PDB entry 3C60 | X-ray diffraction, 3.05 A resolution | chains C and D of the 4 polymer chains in the assembly

Chain C:
Name: H-2 class II histocompatibility antigen, A-B alpha chain
Organism: Mus musculus
UniProtKB: P14434 (HA2B_MOUSE); residues 1-182 here correspond to UniProt positions 27-208 (UniProt number = residue number + 26)
Amino-acid sequence (182 residues; numbered 1 to 182; the number before each row is that of its first residue):
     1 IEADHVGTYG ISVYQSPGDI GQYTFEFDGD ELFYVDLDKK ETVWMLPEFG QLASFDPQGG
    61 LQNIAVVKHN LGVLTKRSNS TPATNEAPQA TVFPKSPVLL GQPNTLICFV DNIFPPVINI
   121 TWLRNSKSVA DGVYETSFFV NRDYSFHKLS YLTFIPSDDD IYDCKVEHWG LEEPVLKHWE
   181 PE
Disulfide bonds: Cys108-Cys164
Swiss-Prot annotation at these positions:
  - region: Glu180 to Glu182 (Connecting peptide)
  - glycosylation: Asn119 (N-linked (GlcNAc...) asparagine)

Chain D:
Name: 3K peptide, Linker, and H-2 class II histocompatibility antigen (A beta chain)
Organism: Mus musculus
Notes: fragment: Fusion protein of ealpha3K peptide residues 1-13, linker 14-28 and MHC class II Ab
UniProtKB: P14483 (HB2A_MOUSE); residues 29-217 here correspond to UniProt positions 30-218 (UniProt number = residue number + 1)
Amino-acid sequence (217 residues; each row starts with the number of its first residue):
     1 FEAQKAKANK AVDGGGGSLV PRGSGGGGSE RHFVYQFMGE CYFTNGTQRI RYVTRYIYNR
    61 EEYVRYDSDV GEHRAVTELG RPDAEYWNSQ PEILERTRAE LDTVCRHNYE GPETHTSLRR
   121 LEQPNVVISL SRTEALNHHN TLVCSVTDFY PAKIKVRWFR NGQEETVGVS STQLIRNGDW
   181 TFQVLVMLEM TPRRGEVYTC HVEHPSLKSP ITVEWKA
Not modelled in the structure: 14-29
Differences from the reference sequence: linker (14-28); engineered mutation Lys216 (Arg217 in P14483)
Disulfide bonds: Cys41-Cys105, Cys144-Cys200
Swiss-Prot annotation at these positions:
  - glycosylation: Asn45 (N-linked (GlcNAc...) asparagine)

Interface between chain C and chain D:
Pairs across the interface (143; chain C residue first):
  Glu2(C) - Thr44(D)
  Ala3(C) - Phe43(D)
  Ala3(C) - Thr44(D)
  Asp4(C) - Phe43(D)  hydrogen bond (backbone-backbone)
  Asp4(C) - Thr44(D)
  Asp4(C) - Asn45(D)  hydrogen bond (side chain-backbone)
  Asp4(C) - Gly46(D)
  His5(C) - Cys41(D)
  His5(C) - Tyr42(D)
  His5(C) - Phe43(D)  hydrogen bond (backbone-backbone)
  His5(C) - Leu118(D)
  Val6(C) - Cys41(D)
  Val6(C) - Tyr42(D)  hydrophobic
  Gly7(C) - Gly39(D)
  Gly7(C) - Glu40(D)
  Gly7(C) - Cys41(D)  hydrogen bond (backbone-backbone)
  Gly7(C) - Phe43(D)
  Thr8(C) - Gly39(D)
  Thr8(C) - Glu40(D)
  Tyr9(C) - Ala6(D)  hydrogen bond (backbone-backbone)
  Tyr9(C) - Gly39(D)  hydrogen bond (backbone-backbone)
  Tyr9(C) - Cys41(D)  hydrophobic
  Tyr9(C) - Phe43(D)  hydrophobic
  Tyr9(C) - Val104(D)  hydrophobic
  Tyr9(C) - Asn108(D)
  Tyr9(C) - Glu113(D)  hydrogen bond
  Gly10(C) - Phe37(D)
  Gly10(C) - Met38(D)
  Gly10(C) - Gly39(D)  hydrogen bond (backbone-backbone)
  Ile11(C) - Phe37(D)
  Ser12(C) - Gln36(D)
  Ser12(C) - Phe37(D)  hydrogen bond (backbone-backbone)
  Val13(C) - Val34(D)  hydrophobic
  Val13(C) - Tyr35(D)
  Tyr14(C) - Phe33(D)
  Tyr14(C) - Val34(D)
  Tyr14(C) - Tyr35(D)  hydrogen bond (backbone-backbone)
  Gln15(C) - Phe33(D)
  Gln15(C) - Val34(D)
  Ser16(C) - His32(D)
  Ser16(C) - Phe33(D)  hydrogen bond (backbone-backbone)
  Pro17(C) - Arg31(D)
  Pro17(C) - His32(D)
  Tyr23(C) - Lys5(D)
  Phe25(C) - Gln4(D)
  Phe25(C) - Lys5(D)
  Phe27(C) - Glu113(D)
  Phe27(C) - Ser117(D)
  Phe27(C) - Trp180(D)
  Asp28(C) - Tyr150(D)
  Asp28(C) - Arg176(D)  hydrogen bond (backbone-side chain)
  Gly29(C) - Arg176(D)
  Asp30(C) - Tyr150(D)
  Asp30(C) - Arg176(D)  salt bridge
  Asp30(C) - Trp180(D)  hydrogen bond (side chain-backbone)
  Glu31(C) - Trp180(D)  hydrogen bond (backbone-side chain)
  Leu32(C) - Glu113(D)
  Leu32(C) - Ser117(D)
  Leu32(C) - Trp180(D)  hydrophobic
  Met45(C) - Gly178(D)
  Met45(C) - Trp180(D)
  Leu46(C) - Arg120(D)
  Leu46(C) - Trp180(D)
  Phe49(C) - Thr116(D)
  Phe49(C) - Ser117(D)
  Leu52(C) - Phe1(D)  hydrogen bond (backbone-backbone)
  Leu52(C) - His115(D)
  Ala53(C) - Phe1(D)
  Ala53(C) - Pro112(D)  hydrophobic
  Ser54(C) - Phe1(D)  hydrogen bond (backbone-backbone)
  Ser54(C) - Glu2(D)  hydrogen bond (side chain-backbone)
  Ser54(C) - Ala3(D)  hydrogen bond (backbone-backbone)
  Phe55(C) - Glu2(D)
  Phe55(C) - Ala3(D)
  Phe55(C) - Lys5(D)
  Asp56(C) - Glu2(D)  hydrogen bond (backbone-side chain)
  Gly59(C) - Lys5(D)
  Asn63(C) - Ala6(D)
  Asn63(C) - Lys7(D)
  Asn63(C) - Ala8(D)
  Val66(C) - Ala8(D)
  Val67(C) - Tyr35(D)  hydrophobic
  His69(C) - Lys10(D)
  Asn70(C) - Asn9(D)  hydrogen bond (side chain-backbone)
  Asn70(C) - Lys10(D)
  Asn70(C) - Ala11(D)  hydrogen bond (side chain-backbone)
  Asn70(C) - Tyr35(D)  hydrogen bond
  Leu71(C) - Phe33(D)
  Leu71(C) - Tyr35(D)  hydrophobic
  Leu71(C) - Tyr58(D)  hydrophobic
  Val73(C) - Ala11(D)  hydrophobic
  Val73(C) - Val12(D)
  Leu74(C) - Tyr58(D)  hydrophobic
  Leu74(C) - Tyr63(D)
  Leu74(C) - Leu79(D)  hydrophobic
  Thr75(C) - Tyr58(D)
  Arg77(C) - Ala11(D)
  Arg77(C) - Val12(D)  hydrogen bond (side chain-backbone)
  Arg77(C) - Tyr63(D)
  Arg77(C) - Leu79(D)  hydrogen bond (side chain-backbone)
  Arg77(C) - Asp83(D)  salt bridge
  Ser78(C) - Tyr58(D)  hydrogen bond
  Ser78(C) - Leu79(D)
  Ser80(C) - Arg31(D)
  Ser80(C) - Phe33(D)
  Thr81(C) - Phe33(D)
  Thr81(C) - Tyr58(D)  hydrogen bond (backbone-side chain)
  Thr81(C) - Asn59(D)  hydrogen bond (backbone-side chain)
  Pro82(C) - Arg31(D)
  Pro82(C) - His32(D)
  Pro82(C) - Phe33(D)  hydrophobic
  Pro82(C) - Asn59(D)
  Ala83(C) - His32(D)  hydrogen bond (backbone-backbone)
  Ala83(C) - Asn59(D)
  Glu86(C) - Arg60(D)  salt bridge
  Pro94(C) - Gln183(D)  hydrogen bond (backbone-side chain)
  Lys95(C) - Thr147(D)
  Lys95(C) - Asp148(D)  salt bridge
  Lys95(C) - Asn177(D)
  Lys95(C) - Asp179(D)  salt bridge
  Lys95(C) - Thr181(D)  hydrogen bond
  Lys95(C) - Gln183(D)  hydrogen bond (backbone-side chain)
  Ser96(C) - Gln183(D)
  Pro97(C) - Val127(D)  hydrophobic
  Pro97(C) - Ser145(D)
  Pro97(C) - Thr147(D)
  Phe114(C) - Val34(D)  hydrophobic
  Phe114(C) - Arg60(D)
  Pro115(C) - Val34(D)  hydrophobic
  Pro116(C) - Val34(D)
  Val140(C) - Gln36(D)
  Val140(C) - Met38(D)  hydrophobic
  Asp143(C) - Arg60(D)  salt bridge
  Tyr144(C) - Arg55(D)
  Tyr144(C) - Ile57(D)  hydrophobic
  Tyr144(C) - Arg60(D)
  Tyr144(C) - Glu62(D)  hydrogen bond
  Ser145(C) - Arg60(D)
  Phe146(C) - Gln36(D)
  Tyr151(C) - Asn177(D)  hydrogen bond (side chain-backbone)
  Tyr151(C) - Gly178(D)
  Tyr151(C) - Asp179(D)  hydrogen bond (side chain-backbone)
  Trp169(C) - His32(D)
Other interface residues (no listed pair), chain C (67 interface residues in all): Ile1, Phe93, Ile107, Leu149
Other interface residues (no listed pair), chain D (62 interface residues in all): Arg51, Gly80, Pro82, Ile175

In short:
67 residues of chain C and 62 residues of chain D are in contact, with 34 hydrogen bonds and 6 salt bridges.
Polar pairs include Asp30(C)-Arg176(D), Arg77(C)-Asp83(D) and Glu86(C)-Arg60(D).
Here chain C is H-2 class II histocompatibility antigen, A-B alpha chain and chain D is 3K peptide, Linker,
and H-2 class II histocompatibility antigen (A beta chain), both from Mus musculus. Entry 3C60 (Crystal
structure of mouse MHC class II I-Ab/3K peptide complexed with mouse TCR YAe62) was determined by X-ray
diffraction, deposited together with 3C5Z and 3C6L.
